PDB entry 6TZ4 | electron microscopy, 3.20 A resolution | chains JB and TA of the 72 polymer chains in the assembly

[Chain JB (and TA)]
Name: Charged multivesicular body protein 1b
From: Homo sapiens
Notes: chain TA of this document is another copy of the same molecule, construct and numbering; everything in this record applies to it too
Reference sequence: Q7LBR1 (CHM1B_HUMAN); numbering as in UniProt (aligned over 1-199)
Sequence (199 residues; row label = number of the first residue in the row):
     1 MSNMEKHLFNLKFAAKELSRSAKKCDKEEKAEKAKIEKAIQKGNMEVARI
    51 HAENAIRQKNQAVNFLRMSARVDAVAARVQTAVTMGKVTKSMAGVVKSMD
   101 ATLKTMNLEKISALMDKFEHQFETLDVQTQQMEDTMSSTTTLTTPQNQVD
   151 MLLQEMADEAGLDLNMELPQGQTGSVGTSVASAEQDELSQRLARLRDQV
Unresolved in the structure: 1, 165-185, 199
Differences from the reference sequence: engineered mutation Glu37 (Lys in Q7LBR1)
Curated features (UniProtKB/Swiss-Prot):
  - region: Met132 to Met156 (Interaction with IST1), Gly174 to Val199 (Interaction with SPAST), Val180 to Val199 (Interaction with VTA1), Val180 to Arg196 (Interaction with VPS4A, MITD1 and STAMBP), Ala183 to Val199 (Interaction with VPS4B)
  - motif: Asp186 to Arg196 (MIT-interacting motif)
  - mutagenesis: Asp158 to Glu159 (Diminishes interaction with VPS4B), Thr178 (T178R: Abolishes interaction with SPAST and no effect on interaction with VPS4A; when associated with R-181 and R-184), Ala181 (A181R: Abolishes interaction with SPAScT and no effect on interaction with VPS4A; when associated with R-178 and R-184), Glu184 (E184A: Decreases interaction with SPAST; E184R: Abolishes interaction with SPAST and no effect on interaction with VPS4A; when associated with R-178 and R-181), Leu188 (L188A: Abolishes interaction with SPAST and VPS4A; when associated with A-192), Leu192 (L192A: Abolishes interaction with SPAST and VPS4A; when associated with A-188; L192A: Abolishes interaction with VPS4B), Leu195 (L195A: Abolishes interaction with VPS4B)

[Interface between chain JB and chain TA]
Contacting residue pairs (5):
  Thr129(JB) - Arg71(TA)
  Met132(JB) - Arg71(TA)  hydrogen bond (backbone-side chain)
  Glu133(JB) - Arg67(TA)
  Glu133(JB) - Arg71(TA)  salt bridge
  Met136(JB) - Arg71(TA)  hydrogen bond
Interface residues without a listed pair, chain JB (5 interface residues in all): Thr140
Interface residues without a listed pair, chain TA (4 interface residues in all): Ala74, Val75

[In short]
Chain JB and chain TA form an interface of 5 and 4 residues respectively, with 2 hydrogen bonds and 1 salt
bridge. Polar contacts include Glu133(JB)-Arg71(TA), Met132(JB)-Arg71(TA) and Met136(JB)-Arg71(TA). From
UniProt: 8 mutagenesis sites on chain JB.
Both chains are Charged multivesicular body protein 1b (Homo sapiens). Entry 6TZ4 (CryoEM reconstruction of
membrane-bound ESCRT-III filament composed of CHMP1B+IST1 (right-handed)) was determined by electron
microscopy (same publication as 6TZ5, 6TZ9 and 6TZA).
